7UIF - chains A and B of the 33 polymer chains in the assembly; structure by electron microscopy, 4.60 A resolution (low resolution: residue-level contacts below are approximate; hydrogen-bond / salt-bridge calls are withheld).

== Chain A ==
Molecule: DNA-directed RNA polymerase II subunit RPB1
From: Saccharomyces cerevisiae S288C
Notes: EC 2.7.7.6
Reference sequence: P04050 (RPB1_YEAST); residue numbers follow UniProt; this construct covers 1-1733
Chain sequence (1733 residues; row label = number of the first residue in the row):
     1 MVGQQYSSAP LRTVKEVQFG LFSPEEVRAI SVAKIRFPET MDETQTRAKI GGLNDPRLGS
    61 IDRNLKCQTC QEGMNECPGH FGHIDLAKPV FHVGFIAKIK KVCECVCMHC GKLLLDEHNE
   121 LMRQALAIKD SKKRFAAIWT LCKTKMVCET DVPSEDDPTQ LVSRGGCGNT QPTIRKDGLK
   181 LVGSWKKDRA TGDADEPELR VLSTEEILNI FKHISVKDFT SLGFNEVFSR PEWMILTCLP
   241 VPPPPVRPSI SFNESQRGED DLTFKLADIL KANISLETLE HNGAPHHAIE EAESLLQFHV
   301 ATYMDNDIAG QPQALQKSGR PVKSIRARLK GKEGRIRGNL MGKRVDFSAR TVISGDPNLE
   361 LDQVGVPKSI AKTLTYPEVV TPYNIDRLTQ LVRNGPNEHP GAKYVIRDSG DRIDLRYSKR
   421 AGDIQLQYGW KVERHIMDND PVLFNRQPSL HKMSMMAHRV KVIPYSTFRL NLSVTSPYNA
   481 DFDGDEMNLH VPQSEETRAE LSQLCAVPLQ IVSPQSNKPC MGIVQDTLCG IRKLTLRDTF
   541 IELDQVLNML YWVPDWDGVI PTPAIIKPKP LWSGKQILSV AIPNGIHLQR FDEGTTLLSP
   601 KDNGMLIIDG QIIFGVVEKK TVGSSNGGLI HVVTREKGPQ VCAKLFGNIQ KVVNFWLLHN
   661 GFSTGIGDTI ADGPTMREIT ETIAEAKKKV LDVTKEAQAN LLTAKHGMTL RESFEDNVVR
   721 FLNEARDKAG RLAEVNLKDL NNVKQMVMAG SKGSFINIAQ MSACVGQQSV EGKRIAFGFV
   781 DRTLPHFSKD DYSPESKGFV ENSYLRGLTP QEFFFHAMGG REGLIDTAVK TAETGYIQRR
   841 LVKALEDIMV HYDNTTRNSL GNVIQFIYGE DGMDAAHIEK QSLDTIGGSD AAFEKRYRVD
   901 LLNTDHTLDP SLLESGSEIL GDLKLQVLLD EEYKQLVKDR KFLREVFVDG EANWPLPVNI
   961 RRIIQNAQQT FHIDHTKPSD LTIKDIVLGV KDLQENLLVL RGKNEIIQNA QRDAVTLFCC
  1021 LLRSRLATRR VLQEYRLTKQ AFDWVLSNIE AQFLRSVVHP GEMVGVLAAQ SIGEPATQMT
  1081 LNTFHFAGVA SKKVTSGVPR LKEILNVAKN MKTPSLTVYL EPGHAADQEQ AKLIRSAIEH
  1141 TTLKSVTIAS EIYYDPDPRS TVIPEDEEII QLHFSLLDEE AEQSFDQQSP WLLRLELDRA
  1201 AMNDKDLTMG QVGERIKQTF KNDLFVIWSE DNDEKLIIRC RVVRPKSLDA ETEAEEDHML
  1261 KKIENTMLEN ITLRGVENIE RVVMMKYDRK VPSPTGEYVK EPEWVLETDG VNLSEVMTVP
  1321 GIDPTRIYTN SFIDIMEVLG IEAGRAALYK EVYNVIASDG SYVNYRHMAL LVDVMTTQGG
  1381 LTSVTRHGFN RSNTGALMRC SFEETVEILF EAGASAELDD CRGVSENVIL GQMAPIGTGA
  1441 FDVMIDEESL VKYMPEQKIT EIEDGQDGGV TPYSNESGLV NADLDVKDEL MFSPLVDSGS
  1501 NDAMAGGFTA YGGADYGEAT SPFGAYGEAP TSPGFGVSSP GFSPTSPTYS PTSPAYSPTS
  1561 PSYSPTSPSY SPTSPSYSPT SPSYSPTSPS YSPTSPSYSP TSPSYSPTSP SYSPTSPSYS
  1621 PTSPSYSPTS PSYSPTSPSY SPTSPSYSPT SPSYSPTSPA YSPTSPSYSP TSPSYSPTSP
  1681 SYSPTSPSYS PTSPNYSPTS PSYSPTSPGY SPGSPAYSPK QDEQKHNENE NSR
Disordered / not traced: 1454-1733
UniProt features mapped onto this chain:
  - region: Pro248 to Asp260 (Lid loop), Asn306 to Lys323 (Rudder loop), Pro810 to Glu822 (Bridging helix)
  - binding site (Zn(2+)): Cys67, Cys70, Cys77, His80, Cys107, Cys110, Cys148, Cys167
  - binding site (Mg(2+)): Asp481, Asp483, Asp485
  - modified residue: Thr1471 (Phosphothreonine)
  - cross-link (Glycyl lysine isopeptide (Lys-Gly)): Lys695 (interchain with G-Cter in ubiquitin), Lys1246 (interchain with G-Cter in ubiquitin), Lys1350 (interchain with G-Cter in ubiquitin)
  - natural variant: Ser1653 to Pro1659 (deletion: In strain: A364A)
  - mutagenesis: Lys1246 (K1246R: Impairs ubiquitination during transcription stress)

== Chain B ==
Molecule: DNA-directed RNA polymerase II subunit RPB2
From: Saccharomyces cerevisiae S288C
Notes: EC 2.7.7.6
Reference sequence: P08518 (RPB2_YEAST); residue numbers follow UniProt; this construct covers 1-1224
Chain sequence (1224 residues; numbered 1 to 1224; the number before each row is that of its first residue):
     1 MSDLANSEKY YDEDPYGFED ESAPITAEDS WAVISAFFRE KGLVSQQLDS FNQFVDYTLQ
    61 DIICEDSTLI LEQLAQHTTE SDNISRKYEI SFGKIYVTKP MVNESDGVTH ALYPQEARLR
   121 NLTYSSGLFV DVKKRTYEAI DVPGRELKYE LIAEESEDDS ESGKVFIGRL PIMLRSKNCY
   181 LSEATESDLY KLKECPFDMG GYFIINGSEK VLIAQERSAG NIVQVFKKAA PSPISHVAEI
   241 RSALEKGSRF ISTLQVKLYG REGSSARTIK ATLPYIKQDI PIVIIFRALG IIPDGEILEH
   301 ICYDVNDWQM LEMLKPCVED GFVIQDRETA LDFIGRRGTA LGIKKEKRIQ YAKDILQKEF
   361 LPHITQLEGF ESRKAFFLGY MINRLLLCAL DRKDQDDRDH FGKKRLDLAG PLLAQLFKTL
   421 FKKLTKDIFR YMQRTVEEAH DFNMKLAINA KTITSGLKYA LATGNWGEQK KAMSSRAGVS
   481 QVLNRYTYSS TLSHLRRTNT PIGRDGKLAK PRQLHNTHWG LVCPAETPEG QACGLVKNLS
   541 LMSCISVGTD PMPIITFLSE WGMEPLEDYV PHQSPDATRV FVNGVWHGVH RNPARLMETL
   601 RTLRRKGDIN PEVSMIRDIR EKELKIFTDA GRVYRPLFIV EDDESLGHKE LKVRKGHIAK
   661 LMATEYQDIE GGFEDVEEYT WSSLLNEGLV EYIDAEEEES ILIAMQPEDL EPAEANEEND
   721 LDVDPAKRIR VSHHATTFTH CEIHPSMILG VAASIIPFPD HNQSPRNTYQ SAMGKQAMGV
   781 FLTNYNVRMD TMANILYYPQ KPLGTTRAME YLKFRELPAG QNAIVAIACY SGYNQEDSMI
   841 MNQSSIDRGL FRSLFFRSYM DQEKKYGMSI TETFEKPQRT NTLRMKHGTY DKLDDDGLIA
   901 PGVRVSGEDV IIGKTTPISP DEEELGQRTA YHSKRDASTP LRSTENGIVD QVLVTTNQDG
   961 LKFVKVRVRT TKIPQIGDKF ASRHGQKGTI GITYRREDMP FTAEGIVPDL IINPHAIPSR
  1021 MTVAHLIECL LSKVAALSGN EGDASPFTDI TVEGISKLLR EHGYQSRGFE VMYNGHTGKK
  1081 LMAQIFFGPT YYQRLRHMVD DKIHARARGP MQVLTRQPVE GRSRDGGLRF GEMERDCMIA
  1141 HGAASFLKER LMEASDAFRV HICGICGLMT VIAKLNHNQF ECKGCDNKID IYQIHIPYAA
  1201 KLLFQELMAM NITPRLYTDR SRDF
Disordered / not traced: 1-20, 243-251, 669-677, 713-726

== Chain A / chain B interface ==
Residue-residue contacts (330; chain A residue first):
  Val2(A) - Ala1157(B)
  Val2(A) - Phe1158(B)
  Val2(A) - Arg1159(B)
  Val2(A) - His1195(B)
  Gln5(A) - Leu1175(B)
  Tyr6(A) - Leu1175(B)
  Ser7(A) - Arg1159(B)
  Ser7(A) - His1161(B)
  Ser7(A) - Leu1175(B)
  Ser7(A) - Phe1180(B)
  Ser8(A) - Phe1180(B)
  Ala9(A) - His1161(B)
  Ala9(A) - Ile1191(B)
  Ala9(A) - Gln1193(B)
  Pro10(A) - Ile1191(B)
  Pro10(A) - Tyr1192(B)
  Pro10(A) - Gln1193(B)
  Leu11(A) - Gln1193(B)
  Leu11(A) - His1195(B)
  Arg12(A) - Tyr1192(B)
  Arg12(A) - Gln1193(B)
  Arg12(A) - Thr1218(B)
  Arg12(A) - Arg1220(B)
  Thr13(A) - Thr1218(B)
  Thr13(A) - Asp1219(B)
  Val14(A) - Leu1216(B)
  Val14(A) - Tyr1217(B)
  Lys15(A) - Tyr1217(B)
  Lys15(A) - Asp1219(B)
  Glu16(A) - Arg1215(B)
  Glu16(A) - Leu1216(B)
  Glu16(A) - Tyr1217(B)
  Glu16(A) - Arg1222(B)
  Val17(A) - Arg1215(B)
  Val17(A) - Leu1216(B)
  Gln18(A) - Thr1213(B)
  Gln18(A) - Arg1215(B)
  Phe19(A) - Thr1213(B)
  Gly20(A) - Ile1212(B)
  Gly20(A) - Thr1213(B)
  Leu21(A) - Asn1211(B)
  Leu21(A) - Thr1213(B)
  Phe22(A) - Met1208(B)
  Phe22(A) - Asn1211(B)
  Phe22(A) - Thr1213(B)
  Ile30(A) - Thr1170(B)
  Thr46(A) - Asp921(B)
  Asp62(A) - Leu925(B)
  Asn64(A) - Glu924(B)
  Asn64(A) - Leu925(B)
  Asn64(A) - Gln927(B)
  Leu65(A) - Leu925(B)
  Thr69(A) - Ile1172(B)
  Thr69(A) - Lys1174(B)
  Cys70(A) - Ala1173(B)
  Cys70(A) - Lys1174(B)
  Glu72(A) - Leu1175(B)
  Met74(A) - Arg1116(B)
  Glu76(A) - Arg1159(B)
  Glu76(A) - Leu1175(B)
  Pro78(A) - Lys1201(B)
  His80(A) - Ile1172(B)
  Phe81(A) - Gln1205(B)
  Phe81(A) - Met1208(B)
  His92(A) - Met1210(B)
  Leu236(A) - Asn1211(B)
  Pro240(A) - Met1208(B)
  Pro243(A) - Gln1205(B)
  Pro245(A) - Leu1114(B)
  Pro245(A) - Lys1201(B)
  Val246(A) - Leu1114(B)
  Val246(A) - Gln1205(B)
  Pro248(A) - Leu1114(B)
  Phe252(A) - Arg935(B)
  Asn253(A) - Arg935(B)
  Glu254(A) - Ile918(B)
  Glu254(A) - Glu922(B)
  Glu254(A) - Glu923(B)
  Glu254(A) - Glu924(B)
  Glu254(A) - Arg935(B)
  Ser255(A) - Glu922(B)
  Gln256(A) - Tyr866(B)
  Tyr303(A) - Ala1209(B)
  Met304(A) - Met1210(B)
  Ile325(A) - Met1210(B)
  Arg328(A) - Glu1206(B)
  Leu329(A) - Glu1206(B)
  Arg335(A) - Leu1114(B)
  Arg335(A) - Glu1206(B)
  Arg337(A) - Arg1129(B)
  Arg337(A) - Glu1132(B)
  Gly338(A) - Arg1129(B)
  Asn339(A) - Thr1115(B)
  Asn339(A) - Gln1117(B)
  Asn339(A) - Ala1199(B)
  Leu340(A) - Ala1199(B)
  Leu340(A) - Ala1200(B)
  Met341(A) - Glu1132(B)
  Met341(A) - Arg1135(B)
  Gly342(A) - Arg1129(B)
  Gly342(A) - Phe1130(B)
  Lys343(A) - Gln1117(B)
  Lys343(A) - Leu1128(B)
  Lys343(A) - Arg1129(B)
  Lys343(A) - Phe1130(B)
  Lys343(A) - Leu1151(B)
  Lys343(A) - Ser1155(B)
  Lys343(A) - Asp1156(B)
  Arg344(A) - Pro1118(B)
  Arg344(A) - Val1119(B)
  Arg344(A) - Glu1120(B)
  Arg344(A) - Leu1128(B)
  Arg344(A) - Ser1155(B)
  Val345(A) - Gly1127(B)
  Val345(A) - Leu1128(B)
  Val345(A) - Arg1150(B)
  Val345(A) - Ala1154(B)
  Asp346(A) - Arg1106(B)
  Asp346(A) - Ala1107(B)
  Asp346(A) - Arg1108(B)
  Asp346(A) - Arg1150(B)
  Asp346(A) - Ala1154(B)
  Phe347(A) - Arg1106(B)
  Phe347(A) - Ala1107(B)
  Phe347(A) - Arg1150(B)
  Ser348(A) - Ala1105(B)
  Ser348(A) - Arg1106(B)
  Ser348(A) - Leu1128(B)
  Ala349(A) - His1104(B)
  Ala349(A) - Leu1128(B)
  Arg350(A) - Lys1102(B)
  Arg350(A) - Ile1103(B)
  Arg350(A) - His1104(B)
  Arg350(A) - Leu1128(B)
  Val352(A) - Val1099(B)
  Gly355(A) - Tyr833(B)
  Asp356(A) - Tyr833(B)
  Pro357(A) - Ser831(B)
  Pro357(A) - Gly832(B)
  Pro357(A) - Tyr833(B)
  Asn358(A) - Tyr833(B)
  Ile370(A) - Ile1103(B)
  Thr373(A) - Ala1107(B)
  Leu374(A) - Arg1106(B)
  Arg412(A) - Arg1108(B)
  Glu433(A) - Arg1108(B)
  Leu443(A) - Phe1146(B)
  Asn445(A) - Glu1134(B)
  Gln447(A) - Arg1129(B)
  Gln447(A) - Glu1134(B)
  Pro448(A) - Met1133(B)
  Ser449(A) - Met1133(B)
  Ser449(A) - Glu1134(B)
  Ser449(A) - Cys1137(B)
  His451(A) - Cys1137(B)
  Lys452(A) - His1141(B)
  Met455(A) - Glu1134(B)
  Met455(A) - Met1138(B)
  Met455(A) - His1141(B)
  Tyr465(A) - Ile976(B)
  Ser466(A) - Gln975(B)
  Ser466(A) - Val1099(B)
  Thr467(A) - Ile976(B)
  Thr467(A) - Gly977(B)
  Arg469(A) - Tyr833(B)
  Arg469(A) - Ile976(B)
  Arg469(A) - Gly991(B)
  Leu472(A) - Gln835(B)
  Leu472(A) - Glu836(B)
  Thr475(A) - Glu836(B)
  Asp481(A) - Asp837(B)
  Phe482(A) - Gln835(B)
  Phe482(A) - Glu836(B)
  Phe482(A) - Asp837(B)
  Phe482(A) - Ser838(B)
  Phe482(A) - Thr989(B)
  Asp483(A) - Asp837(B)
  Asp483(A) - Lys979(B)
  Asp483(A) - Lys987(B)
  Asp483(A) - Thr989(B)
  Gly484(A) - Thr989(B)
  Glu486(A) - Lys1102(B)
  His490(A) - Arg1150(B)
  Val491(A) - Arg1150(B)
  Pro492(A) - Glu1149(B)
  Gln493(A) - Glu1149(B)
  Thr497(A) - Phe1146(B)
  Thr497(A) - Glu1149(B)
  Glu500(A) - Ala1143(B)
  Glu500(A) - Ser1145(B)
  Glu500(A) - Phe1146(B)
  Leu501(A) - Phe1146(B)
  Leu504(A) - Gly1142(B)
  Cys505(A) - His1141(B)
  Gln510(A) - His1141(B)
  Gln525(A) - Glu836(B)
  Gln525(A) - Asn1013(B)
  Gln525(A) - His1015(B)
  Asp526(A) - Cys829(B)
  Asp526(A) - Gln835(B)
  Asp526(A) - Asn1013(B)
  Asp526(A) - His1015(B)
  Cys529(A) - His1015(B)
  Gln545(A) - Lys1079(B)
  Leu657(A) - Cys829(B)
  Leu658(A) - Ser831(B)
  Leu658(A) - Asn1074(B)
  Leu658(A) - Leu1081(B)
  His659(A) - Asn1074(B)
  His659(A) - Leu1081(B)
  Asn660(A) - Leu1081(B)
  Asn660(A) - Met1082(B)
  Asn660(A) - Ala1083(B)
  Gly661(A) - Ala1083(B)
  Phe662(A) - Ala828(B)
  Phe662(A) - Cys829(B)
  Phe662(A) - Ile1085(B)
  Ser663(A) - Ile827(B)
  Ser663(A) - Pro1014(B)
  Ser663(A) - Gln1084(B)
  Ser663(A) - Ile1085(B)
  Ser663(A) - Phe1086(B)
  Thr664(A) - Pro1014(B)
  Thr664(A) - Phe1086(B)
  Gly665(A) - Phe1086(B)
  Ile666(A) - Ile1027(B)
  Ile666(A) - Val1052(B)
  Ile670(A) - Arg1067(B)
  Asn742(A) - Phe1069(B)
  Met746(A) - Pro1014(B)
  Met746(A) - His1015(B)
  Met746(A) - Pro1018(B)
  Ser751(A) - His1015(B)
  Lys752(A) - His1015(B)
  Lys752(A) - Pro1018(B)
  Lys752(A) - Ser1019(B)
  Gly753(A) - Ser1019(B)
  Asn757(A) - Pro1018(B)
  Asn757(A) - Ser1019(B)
  Asn757(A) - Met1021(B)
  Gln760(A) - Met1021(B)
  Glu771(A) - Lys510(B)
  Glu771(A) - Gln513(B)
  Ala776(A) - Asn516(B)
  Gly778(A) - Asn516(B)
  Phe779(A) - Asn516(B)
  Phe779(A) - Thr517(B)
  Phe779(A) - Glu699(B)
  Val780(A) - Glu699(B)
  Arg782(A) - Glu698(B)
  Arg782(A) - Glu699(B)
  Arg782(A) - Ser700(B)
  Arg782(A) - Ile701(B)
  Arg782(A) - Leu702(B)
  Thr783(A) - Asn516(B)
  Pro785(A) - Ile701(B)
  Pro785(A) - Leu702(B)
  Pro785(A) - Ile703(B)
  His786(A) - Trp519(B)
  His786(A) - Ile703(B)
  His786(A) - Met705(B)
  His786(A) - Glu742(B)
  Phe787(A) - Leu702(B)
  Phe787(A) - His733(B)
  Glu801(A) - Ile729(B)
  Asn802(A) - Arg728(B)
  Asn802(A) - Ile729(B)
  Tyr804(A) - His761(B)
  Tyr804(A) - Met1021(B)
  Leu805(A) - His761(B)
  Leu805(A) - Val1052(B)
  Arg806(A) - Lys727(B)
  Arg806(A) - Arg728(B)
  Arg806(A) - His761(B)
  Gly807(A) - Arg728(B)
  Leu808(A) - Arg728(B)
  Leu808(A) - Asp760(B)
  Leu808(A) - Phe1047(B)
  Thr809(A) - Arg730(B)
  Pro810(A) - Trp519(B)
  Pro810(A) - Met705(B)
  Pro810(A) - Arg730(B)
  Pro810(A) - Pro745(B)
  Pro810(A) - Phe1047(B)
  Gln811(A) - Met705(B)
  Gln811(A) - Arg730(B)
  Phe813(A) - Phe1047(B)
  Phe814(A) - Leu514(B)
  Phe814(A) - Trp519(B)
  His816(A) - Ser764(B)
  Met818(A) - Leu514(B)
  Gly820(A) - Ser764(B)
  Arg821(A) - Arg512(B)
  Arg821(A) - Leu514(B)
  Arg821(A) - Pro524(B)
  Arg821(A) - Gly534(B)
  Glu822(A) - Gln513(B)
  Leu824(A) - Thr768(B)
  Ile825(A) - Arg512(B)
  Ile825(A) - Gln513(B)
  Ala828(A) - Gly530(B)
  Ala828(A) - Gln531(B)
  Glu833(A) - Lys507(B)
  Arg839(A) - Glu1132(B)
  Lys843(A) - Arg1135(B)
  Glu846(A) - Arg1135(B)
  Met1063(A) - Ile1139(B)
  Val1066(A) - Asp1136(B)
  Gln1070(A) - Cys1137(B)
  Gln1070(A) - Ala1140(B)
  Asn1265(A) - Ser265(B)
  Leu1409(A) - Leu1207(B)
  Phe1410(A) - Met1210(B)
  Phe1410(A) - Ile1212(B)
  Val1424(A) - Ile1139(B)
  Val1428(A) - Leu1151(B)
  Ile1429(A) - Pro1197(B)
  Ile1429(A) - Ala1200(B)
  Leu1430(A) - His1195(B)
  Leu1430(A) - Pro1197(B)
  Gly1431(A) - Met1152(B)
  Gly1431(A) - Pro1197(B)
  Gln1432(A) - Lys1148(B)
  Met1433(A) - Ala1144(B)
  Ala1434(A) - Ala1144(B)
  Ile1436(A) - Ile1139(B)
  Ile1436(A) - Gly1142(B)
  Ile1436(A) - Ala1144(B)
  Thr1438(A) - Gly1142(B)
  Thr1438(A) - Ala1144(B)
Also at the interface, not in a pair above, chain A (208 interface residues in all): Met1, Gly3, Glu26, Ala29, Asn75, Gly79, Phe228, Trp233, Pro242, Ile336, Thr351, Ser354, Ser369, Ala480, Asn488, Ser494, Glu496, Thr527, Asn654, Gly667, Asp668, Met761, Ile775, Leu784, Ser788, Glu795, Ala817, Val829, Val842, Glu1264, Gly1413, Gly1437, Gly1439
Also at the interface, not in a pair above, chain B (190 interface residues in all): His400, His515, His518, Thr527, Cys533, Val731, Ala735, Ile748, Leu749, Pro759, Asn762, Gln763, Asn767, Tyr769, Tyr830, Arg928, Gly988, Ile990, Ile1017, Val1023, Leu1026, His1076, Thr1077, Lys1080, Asp1100, Val1113, Gly1131, Leu1147, Asn1176, Lys1183, Gly1184, Ile1194, Ile1196, Tyr1198, Leu1202, Leu1203, Phe1204, Pro1214

== Summary ==
208 residues of chain A face 190 of chain B across their interface. UniProt lists 8 Zn2+-binding residues, 3
Mg2+-binding residues and one mutagenesis site on chain A.
Here chain A is DNA-directed RNA polymerase II subunit RPB1 and chain B is DNA-directed RNA polymerase II
subunit RPB2, both from Saccharomyces cerevisiae S288C. Entry 7UIF (Mediator-PIC Early (Core B)) was
determined by electron microscopy, deposited together with 7UI9, 7UIC, 7UIG, 7UIK, 7UIL and 7UIO.
